2AUU - chain A; structure by X-ray diffraction, 1.22 A resolution.

Chain A:
Protein: inorganic pyrophosphatase
From: Escherichia coli
Notes: EC 3.6.1.1
Reference sequence: P0A7A9 (IPYR_ECOLI); residue numbers follow UniProt; this construct covers 1-175
Amino-acid sequence (175 residues; each row starts with the number of its first residue):
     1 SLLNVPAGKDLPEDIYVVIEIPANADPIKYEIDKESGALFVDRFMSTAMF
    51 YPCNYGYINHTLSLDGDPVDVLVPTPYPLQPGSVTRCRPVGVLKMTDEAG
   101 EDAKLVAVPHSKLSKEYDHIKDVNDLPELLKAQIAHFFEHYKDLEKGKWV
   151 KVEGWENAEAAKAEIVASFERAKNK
Bound ions: Mg2+ site 1: E31 (together with pyrophosphate); Mg2+ site 2: D65, D70, D102 (together with pyrophosphate); Mg2+ site 3: D70 (together with pyrophosphate); Mg2+ site 4: D97, D102 (together with pyrophosphate); Na+: K142, E145, K148
Small-molecule neighbours: pyrophosphate (POP): K29, E31, D42, R43, Y51, Y55, D65, D67, D70, D97, E98, D102, K104, Y141, K142

In short:
Ligands of chain A: pyrophosphate. The Mg2+ site 2 is built by D65, D70 and D102. The Mg2+ site 4 is built by
D97 and D102.
Chain A is inorganic pyrophosphatase (Escherichia coli); the structure, Inorganic pyrophosphatase complexed
with magnesium pyrophosphate and fluoride, was determined by X-ray diffraction together with 2AU6, 2AU7, 2AU8
and 2AU9 from the same study.
